Entry 8YS6 (electron microscopy, 3.03 A resolution); this record covers chains C and H of the 8 polymer chains in the assembly.

[Chain C (and H)]
Protein: 2-oxoglutarate ferredoxin oxidoreductase subunit beta
Source organism: Helicobacter pylori
Notes: EC 1.2.7.3; chain H of this document is another copy of the same molecule, construct and numbering; everything in this record applies to it too
UniProtKB: A0A024BZG2 (A0A024BZG2_HELPX); residues 1-273 here = UniProt positions 1-273
Chain sequence (273 residues; each row starts with the number of its first residue):
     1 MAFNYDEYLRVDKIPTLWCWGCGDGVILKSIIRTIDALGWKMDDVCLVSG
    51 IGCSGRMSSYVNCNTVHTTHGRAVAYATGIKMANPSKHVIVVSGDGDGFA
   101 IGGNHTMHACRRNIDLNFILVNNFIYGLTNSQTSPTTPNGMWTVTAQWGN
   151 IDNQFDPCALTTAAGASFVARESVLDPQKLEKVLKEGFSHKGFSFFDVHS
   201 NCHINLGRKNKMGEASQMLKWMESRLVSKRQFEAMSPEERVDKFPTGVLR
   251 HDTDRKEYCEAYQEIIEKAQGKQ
Differences from the reference sequence: conflict Arg250 (Lys in A0A024BZG2)

[How chain C and chain H interact]
Residue-residue contacts (34; chain C residue first):
  Phe99(C) with His108(H)
  Ala100(C) with Asn104(H), hydrogen bond (backbone-side chain); His108(H)
  Ile101(C) with Asn104(H)
  Gly103(C) with Asn104(H)
  Asn104(C) with Ala100(H), hydrogen bond (side chain-backbone); Ile101(H); Gly103(H); Asn104(H)
  His108(C) with Phe99(H); Ala100(H); Phe155(H)
  Arg111(C) with Pro135(H); Asp152(H); Asn153(H), hydrogen bond (backbone-side chain); Phe155(H)
  Pro135(C) with Arg111(H)
  Trp148(C) with Ile265(H), hydrophobic; Lys268(H), hydrogen bond (backbone-side chain); Ala269(H), hydrophobic
  Gly149(C) with Ile265(H)
  Ile151(C) with Tyr258(H), hydrophobic; Ala261(H), hydrophobic; Tyr262(H); Ile265(H), hydrophobic
  Asp152(C) with Arg111(H); Tyr258(H), hydrogen bond
  Asn153(C) with Arg111(H), hydrogen bond (side chain-backbone)
  Phe155(C) with Met107(H); His108(H); Arg111(H)
  Leu160(C) with Leu160(H), hydrophobic
  Tyr258(C) with Asp152(H), hydrogen bond
  Ile265(C) with Ile151(H), hydrophobic
Also at the interface, not in a pair above, chain C (30 interface residues in all): Met107, Arg112, Asn113, Ser134, Gln154, Ala159, Ala163, Ala164, Arg255, Ala261, Tyr262, Lys268, Ala269
Also at the interface, not in a pair above, chain H (29 interface residues in all): Arg112, Asn113, Trp148, Gly149, Gln154, Ala159, Ala163, Ala164, Arg255

[Overview]
Chain C and chain H form an interface of 30 and 29 residues respectively; the contacts include 7 hydrogen
bonds. Polar pairs include Ala100(C)-Asn104(H), Arg111(C)-Asn153(H) and Trp148(C)-Lys268(H).
Both chains are 2-oxoglutarate ferredoxin oxidoreductase subunit beta (Helicobacter pylori). Entry 8YS6
(Helicobacter pylori OorDABC in complex with Napabucasin) was determined by electron microscopy together with
8YS5 from the same study.
